Entry 7AFA (electron microscopy, 2.95 A resolution); this record covers chains 1 and S of the 9 polymer chains in the assembly.

Chain 1:
Molecule: 16SrRNA (head domain of the 30S ribosome)
Organism: Escherichia coli
Sequence (1541 nucleotides; numbered 1 to 1541; the number before each row is that of its first residue):
     1 AAAUUGAAGA GUUUGAUCAU GGCUCAGAUU GAACGCUGGC GGCAGGCCUA ACACAUGCAA
    61 GUCGAACGGU AACAGGAAGA AGCUUGCUUC UUUGCUGACG AGUGGCGGAC GGGUGAGUAA
   121 UGUCUGGGAA ACUGCCUGAU GGAGGGGGAU AACUACUGGA AACGGUAGCU AAUACCGCAU
   181 AACGUCGCAA GACCAAAGAG GGGGACCUUC GGGCCUCUUG CCAUCGGAUG UGCCCAGAUG
   241 GGAUUAGCUA GUAGGUGGGG UAACGGCUCA CCUAGGCGAC GAUCCCUAGC UGGUCUGAGA
   301 GGAUGACCAG CCACACUGGA ACUGAGACAC GGUCCAGACU CCUACGGGAG GCAGCAGUGG
   361 GGAAUAUUGC ACAAUGGGCG CAAGCCUGAU GCAGCCAUGC CGCGUGUAUG AAGAAGGCCU
   421 UCGGGUUGUA AAGUACUUUC AGCGGGGAGG AAGGGAGUAA AGUUAAUACC UUUGCUCAUU
   481 GACGUUACCC GCAGAAGAAG CACCGGCUAA CUCCGUGCCA GCAGCCXCGG UAAUACGGAG
   541 GGUGCAAGCG UUAAUCGGAA UUACUGGGCG UAAAGCGCAC GCAGGCGGUU UGUUAAGUCA
   601 GAUGUGAAAU CCCCGGGCUC AACCUGGGAA CUGCAUCUGA UACUGGCAAG CUUGAGUCUC
   661 GUAGAGGGGG GUAGAAUUCC AGGUGUAGCG GUGAAAUGCG UAGAGAUCUG GAGGAAUACC
   721 GGUGGCGAAG GCGGCCCCCU GGACGAAGAC UGACGCUCAG GUGCGAAAGC GUGGGGAGCA
   781 AACAGGAUUA GAUACCCUGG UAGUCCACGC CGUAAACGAU GUCGACUUGG AGGUUGUGCC
   841 CUUGAGGCGU GGCUUCCGGA GCUAACGCGU UAAGUCGACC GCCUGGGGAG UACGGCCGCA
   901 AGGUUAAAAC UCAAAUGAAU UGACGGGGGC CCGCACAAGC GGUGGAGCAU GUGGUUUAAU
   961 UCGAUGXAAC GCGAAGAACC UUACCUGGUC UUGACAUCCA CGGAAGUUUU CAGAGAUGAG
  1021 AAUGUGCCUU CGGGAACCGU GAGACAGGUG CUGCAUGGCU GUCGUCAGCU CGUGUUGUGA
  1081 AAUGUUGGGU UAAGUCCCGC AACGAGCGCA ACCCUUAUCC UUUGUUGCCA GCGGUCCGGC
  1141 CGGGAACUCA AAGGAGACUG CCAGUGAUAA ACUGGAGGAA GGUGGGGAUG ACGUCAAGUC
  1201 AUCAUGGCCC UUACGACCAG GGCUACACAC GUGCUACAAU GGCGCAUACA AAGAGAAGCG
  1261 ACCUCGCGAG AGCAAGCGGA CCUCAUAAAG UGCGUCGUAG UCCGGAUUGG AGUCUGCAAC
  1321 UCGACUCCAU GAAGUCGGAA UCGCUAGUAA UCGUGGAUCA GAAUGCCACG GUGAAUACGU
  1381 UCCCGGCCUU GUACACACCG CCCGUXACAC CAUGGGAGUG GGUUGCAAAA GAAGUAGGUA
  1441 GCUUAACCUU CGGGAGGGCG CUUACCACUU UGUGAUUCAU GACUGGGGUG AAGUCGUAAC
  1501 AAGGUAACCG UAGGGGAACC UGCGGUUGGA UCACCUCCUU A
Not modelled in the structure: 1-930, 1387-1541
Modified residues: PSU (pseudouridine-5'-monophosphate) at position 516, G7M (N7-methyl-guanosine-5'-monophosphate) at position 527, 2MG (2N-methylguanosine-5'-monophosphate) at position 966, 5MC (5-methylcytidine-5'-monophosphate) at position 967, 2MG (2N-methylguanosine-5'-monophosphate) at position 1207, 4OC (4n,o2'-methylcytidine-5'-monophosphate) at position 1401, 5MC (5-methylcytidine-5'-monophosphate) at position 1406, UR3 (3-methyluridine-5'-monophoshate) at position 1497, 2MG (2N-methylguanosine-5'-monophosphate) at position 1515, MA6 (6N-dimethyladenosine-5'-monophoshate) at position 1517, MA6 (6N-dimethyladenosine-5'-monophoshate) at position 1518
Ion coordination: Mg2+ site 1 near A937 (its only coordinating residue here); Mg2+ site 2: G944, G945; Mg2+ site 3: A964, U1199; Mg2+ site 4 near C972 (its only coordinating residue here); Mg2+ site 5 near C980 (its only coordinating residue here); Mg2+ site 6: C1054, A1197, G1198; Mg2+ site 7: C1054, A1197; Mg2+ site 8 near G1068 (its only coordinating residue here); Mg2+ site 9 near C1069 (its only coordinating residue here); Mg2+ site 10: U1085, U1086, G1099; Mg2+ site 11 near A1110 (its only coordinating residue here); Mg2+ site 12 near U1224 (its only coordinating residue here); 4 more Mg2+ sites not listed

Chain S:
Protein: 30S ribosomal protein S19
Organism: Escherichia coli
UniProtKB: C3SQW2 (C3SQW2_ECOLX); residues 1-92 here = UniProt positions 1-92
Chain sequence (92 residues; each row starts with the number of its first residue):
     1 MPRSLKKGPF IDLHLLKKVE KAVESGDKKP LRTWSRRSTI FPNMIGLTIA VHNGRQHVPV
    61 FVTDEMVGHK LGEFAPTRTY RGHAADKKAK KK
Not modelled in the structure: 1, 84-92

How chain 1 and chain S interact:
Pairs across the interface - 60 pairs, chain 1 then chain S:
  U955(1) / His-83(S)  hydrogen bond to the sugar
  U956(1) / Tyr-80(S)  sugar contact
  U957(1) / Thr-79(S)  hydrogen bond to the phosphate
  A958(1) / Asn-53(S)  hydrogen bond to the base
  A958(1) / Gly-54(S)  base contact
  A958(1) / Arg-55(S)  salt bridge to the phosphate
  A958(1) / Thr-77(S)  hydrogen bond to the base
  A958(1) / Thr-79(S)  phosphate contact
  A959(1) / Thr-77(S)  hydrogen bond to the base
  U986(1) / Gly-54(S)  base contact
  U986(1) / Arg-55(S)  hydrogen bond to the sugar
  A1014(1) / His-14(S)  sugar contact
  A1014(1) / Lys-18(S)  phosphate contact
  A1014(1) / Arg-32(S)  phosphate contact
  A1014(1) / Trp-34(S)  stacking on the base
  A1219(1) / Trp-34(S)  sugar contact
  G1220(1) / Trp-34(S)  sugar contact
  G1220(1) / Arg-36(S)  phosphate contact
  G1220(1) / His-52(S)  hydrogen bond to the sugar
  G1220(1) / Gly-54(S)  hydrogen bond to the base
  G1221(1) / Arg-36(S)  salt bridge to the phosphate
  G1221(1) / Asn-53(S)  sugar contact
  G1221(1) / Gly-54(S)  sugar contact
  G1221(1) / Thr-77(S)  hydrogen bond to the phosphate
  G1222(1) / Thr-77(S)  hydrogen bond to the phosphate
  G1222(1) / Arg-78(S)  salt bridge to the phosphate
  C1223(1) / Arg-78(S)  salt bridge to the phosphate
  U1224(1) / Arg-78(S)  hydrogen bond to the sugar
  A1225(1) / Arg-78(S)  hydrogen bond to the sugar
  C1226(1) / Tyr-80(S)  sugar contact
  C1226(1) / His-83(S)  base contact
  A1227(1) / Tyr-80(S)  hydrogen bond to the phosphate
  A1227(1) / His-83(S)  stacking on the base
  G1312(1) / Pro-2(S)  base contact
  G1312(1) / Leu-5(S)  sugar contact
  U1313(1) / Pro-2(S)  base contact
  U1313(1) / Ser-4(S)  phosphate contact
  U1313(1) / Leu-5(S)  hydrogen bond to the phosphate
  C1314(1) / Pro-2(S)  hydrogen bond to the base
  C1314(1) / Arg-3(S)  hydrogen bond to the base
  C1314(1) / Ser-4(S)  hydrogen bond to the phosphate
  C1314(1) / Lys-6(S)  salt bridge to the phosphate
  G1316(1) / Arg-3(S)  base contact
  G1316(1) / Lys-7(S)  hydrogen bond to the base
  C1317(1) / Arg-37(S)  hydrogen bond to the base
  A1318(1) / Arg-3(S)  salt bridge to the phosphate
  A1318(1) / Lys-7(S)  salt bridge to the phosphate
  A1318(1) / Phe-10(S)  sugar contact
  A1318(1) / Arg-37(S)  hydrogen bond to the sugar
  A1319(1) / Arg-3(S)  salt bridge to the phosphate
  A1319(1) / Lys-70(S)  salt bridge to the phosphate
  C1320(1) / Arg-36(S)  hydrogen bond to the base
  C1320(1) / Lys-70(S)  sugar contact
  C1320(1) / Gly-72(S)  base contact
  C1320(1) / Glu-73(S)  sugar contact
  U1321(1) / Arg-36(S)  base contact
  U1321(1) / Thr-77(S)  hydrogen bond to the sugar
  U1321(1) / Arg-78(S)  hydrogen bond to the sugar
  C1322(1) / Arg-78(S)  salt bridge to the phosphate
  G1323(1) / Pro-2(S)  base contact
Also at the interface, not in a pair above, chain 1 (30 interface residues in all): G1015, U1315, A1324
Also at the interface, not in a pair above, chain S (26 interface residues in all): Gly-82

Overview:
Chain 1 and chain S form an interface of 30 and 26 residues respectively, with 23 hydrogen bonds, 10 salt
bridges and 2 aromatic stacking contacts. Polar contacts include A958(1)/Asn-53(S), A958(1)/Thr-77(S) and
A959(1)/Thr-77(S). The Mg2+ site 2 is built by G944(1) and G945(1).
Chain 1 is 16SrRNA (head domain of the 30S ribosome) and chain S is 30S ribosomal protein S19, both from
Escherichia coli; the structure, Bacterial 30S ribosomal subunit assembly complex state F (head domain), was
determined by electron microscopy, deposited together with 7AF3, 7AF5, 7AF8, 7AFD, 7AFH, 7AFI and 17 further
entries.
